8WVU - chains B and C of the 3 polymer chains in the assembly; structure by electron microscopy, 3.61 A resolution.

== Chain B ==
Name: R-spondin-1
Source organism: Homo sapiens
UniProt: Q2MKA7 (RSPO1_HUMAN); residues 35-144 here = UniProt positions 35-144
Amino-acid sequence (121 residues; numbered 35 to 155; the number before each row is that of its first residue):
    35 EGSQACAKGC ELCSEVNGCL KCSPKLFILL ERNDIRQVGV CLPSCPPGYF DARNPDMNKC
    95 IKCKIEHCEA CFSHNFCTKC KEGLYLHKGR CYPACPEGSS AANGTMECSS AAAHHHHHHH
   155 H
Not modelled in the structure: 35-38, 135-137, 144-155
Sequence notes: expression tag (145-155)
Curated features (UniProtKB/Swiss-Prot):
  - glycosylation: Asn-137 (N-linked (GlcNAc...) asparagine)
Cystine bridges: Cys-40/Cys-47, Cys-44/Cys-53, Cys-56/Cys-75, Cys-79/Cys-94, Cys-97/Cys-105, Cys-102/Cys-111, Cys-114/Cys-125, Cys-129/Cys-142

== Chain C ==
Name: E3 ubiquitin-protein ligase RNF43
Source organism: Homo sapiens
UniProt: Q68DV7 (RNF43_HUMAN); residues 44-198 here = UniProt positions 44-198
Amino-acid sequence (166 residues; numbered 44 to 209; the number before each row is that of its first residue):
    44 QKAIIRVIPL KMDPTGKLNL TLEGVFAGVA EITPAEGKLM QSHPLYLCNA SDDDNLEPGF
   104 ISIVKLESPR RAPRPCLSLA SKARMAGERG ASAVLFDITE DRAAAEQLQQ PLGLTWPVVL
   164 IWGNDAEKLM EFVYKNQKAH VRIELKEPPA WPDYDAAAHH HHHHHH
Not modelled in the structure: 44-46, 70-75, 190-209
Sequence notes: expression tag (199-209)
Cystine bridges: Cys-91/Cys-119

== Chain B / chain C interface ==
Contacting residue pairs (27; chain B residue first):
  Ser-48(B) / Glu-110(C)
  Val-50(B) / Lys-108(C)
  Val-50(B) / Glu-110(C)
  Asn-51(B) / Gln-84(C)  hydrogen bond
  Asn-51(B) / His-86(C)  hydrogen bond
  Asn-51(B) / Pro-87(C)
  Asn-51(B) / Glu-110(C)
  Cys-53(B) / His-86(C)
  Leu-54(B) / Leu-88(C)
  Leu-64(B) / Tyr-89(C)  hydrophobic
  Arg-66(B) / Asp-97(C)  salt bridge
  Arg-66(B) / Leu-99(C)
  Asp-68(B) / His-183(C)  salt bridge
  Ile-69(B) / Gln-84(C)  hydrogen bond (backbone-backbone)
  Ile-69(B) / Lys-181(C)
  Ile-69(B) / Ala-182(C)  hydrophobic
  Ile-69(B) / His-183(C)
  Arg-70(B) / Gln-84(C)
  Gln-71(B) / Gln-84(C)  hydrogen bond (backbone-side chain)
  Gln-71(B) / His-86(C)
  Gln-71(B) / Tyr-89(C)
  Gly-73(B) / His-86(C)
  Met-91(B) / Leu-88(C)  hydrophobic
  Lys-93(B) / Leu-88(C)
  Lys-93(B) / Ser-94(C)
  Ile-95(B) / Asp-95(C)
  Lys-96(B) / Asp-95(C)  hydrogen bond (backbone-side chain)
Interface residues without a listed pair, chain B (18 interface residues in all): Leu-46, Ile-62
Interface residues without a listed pair, chain C (18 interface residues in all): Ser-85, Arg-114, Pro-116, Tyr-177

== Summary ==
The chain B/chain C interface involves 18 residues from each chain, with 5 hydrogen bonds and 2 salt bridges.
Polar contacts include Arg-66(B)/Asp-97(C), Asp-68(B)/His-183(C) and Asn-51(B)/Gln-84(C).
Chain B is R-spondin-1 and chain C is E3 ubiquitin-protein ligase RNF43, both from Homo sapiens; the
structure, Cryo-EM structure of LGR4 in complex with Rspo1 and RNF43, was determined by electron microscopy.
